PDB entry 5IE5 | X-ray diffraction, 2.39 A resolution | chains A and B

[Chain A (and B)]
Protein: Zearalenone hydrolase
Organism: Clonostachys rosea
Notes: chain B of this document is another copy of the same molecule, construct and numbering; everything in this record applies to it too
UniProt: Q8NKB0 (Q8NKB0_BIOOC); numbering as in UniProt (aligned over 1-264)
Chain sequence (264 residues; row label = number of the first residue in the row):
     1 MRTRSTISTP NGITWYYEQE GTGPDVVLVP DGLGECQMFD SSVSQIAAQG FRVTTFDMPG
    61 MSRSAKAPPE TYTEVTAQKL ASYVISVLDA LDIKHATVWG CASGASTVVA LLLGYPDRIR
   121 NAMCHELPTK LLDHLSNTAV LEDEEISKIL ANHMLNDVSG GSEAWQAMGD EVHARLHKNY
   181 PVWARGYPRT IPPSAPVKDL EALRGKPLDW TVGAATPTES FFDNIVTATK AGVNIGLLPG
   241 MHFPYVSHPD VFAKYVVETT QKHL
Sequence notes: engineered mutation A102 (Ser in Q8NKB0), H153 (Val in Q8NKB0)
Residues lining bound ligands: 36J ((3S,7R,11E)-7,14,16-trihydroxy-3-methyl-3,4,5,6,7,8,9,10-octahydro-1H-2-benzoxacyclotetradecin-1-one): D31, G32, L33, A102, S103, P128, L132, H134, L135, H153, M154, V158, W183, Y187, P188, I191, P192, F221, H242
UniProt features mapped onto this chain:
  - active site: E126, H242
  - binding site (zearalenone): G32, S103, W183, Y187, S220, H242
  - mutagenesis: E126 (E126A: Abolishes the catalytic activity), H134 (H134A: Retains about 70% catalytic activity), V158 (V158D: Strongly reduces the catalytic activity; V158H: Retains about 75% catalytic activity), W183 (W183F: Almost completely abolishes the catalytic activity), P192 (P192S: Strongly reduces the catalytic activity), D223 (D223A: Retains 37% catalytic activity; D223A: Retains about 40% catalytic activity), H242 (H242A: Strongly reduces the catalytic activity)

[Interface between chain A and chain B]
Contacting residue pairs (38):
  V212(A) - T218(B)
  G213(A) - T218(B)
  A214(A) - P217(B)
  A214(A) - T218(B)  hydrogen bond (backbone-backbone)
  A214(A) - E219(B)  hydrogen bond (backbone-backbone)
  T216(A) - P217(B)
  T216(A) - T218(B)  hydrogen bond (backbone-side chain)
  P217(A) - A214(B)
  P217(A) - T216(B)
  P217(A) - T218(B)  hydrogen bond (backbone-side chain)
  T218(A) - V212(B)
  T218(A) - G213(B)
  T218(A) - A214(B)  hydrogen bond (backbone-backbone)
  T218(A) - T216(B)  hydrogen bond (side chain-backbone)
  T218(A) - P217(B)  hydrogen bond (side chain-backbone)
  T218(A) - T218(B)  hydrogen bond (side chain-backbone)
  T218(A) - I225(B)
  T218(A) - L237(B)
  E219(A) - A214(B)  hydrogen bond (backbone-backbone)
  E219(A) - L237(B)
  F222(A) - I225(B)  hydrophobic
  F222(A) - I235(B)
  F222(A) - G236(B)
  F222(A) - L237(B)  hydrophobic
  I225(A) - T218(B)
  I225(A) - F222(B)  hydrophobic
  I225(A) - I225(B)  hydrophobic
  V226(A) - I225(B)  hydrophobic
  V226(A) - T229(B)
  T229(A) - V226(B)
  T229(A) - T229(B)
  T229(A) - K230(B)
  K230(A) - T229(B)
  I235(A) - F222(B)
  G236(A) - F222(B)
  L237(A) - T218(B)
  L237(A) - E219(B)
  L237(A) - F222(B)  hydrophobic
Other interface residues (no listed pair), chain A (16 interface residues in all): A215
Other interface residues (no listed pair), chain B (16 interface residues in all): A215

[Summary]
The chain A/chain B interface involves 16 residues from each chain; the contacts include 9 hydrogen bonds.
Polar pairs include T216(A)-T218(B), P217(A)-T218(B) and T218(A)-T218(B). Bound to chain A: compound 36J.
Both chains are Zearalenone hydrolase (Clonostachys rosea). Entry 5IE5 (Crystal structure of a lactonase
double mutant in complex with substrate a) was determined by X-ray diffraction (same publication as 5IE4, 5IE6
and 5IE7).
